3RK3 - chains A and D of the 5 polymer chains in the assembly; structure by X-ray diffraction, 3.50 A resolution.

Chain A:
Name: Vamp2
Organism: Homo sapiens
UniProtKB: P63027 (VAMP2_HUMAN); residues 28-60 here = UniProt positions 28-60
Sequence (37 residues; numbered 24 to 60; the number before each row is that of its first residue):
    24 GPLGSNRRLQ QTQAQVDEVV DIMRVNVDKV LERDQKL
Unresolved in the structure: 24-26
Sequence notes: expression tag (24-27)

Chain D:
Name: SNAP25
Organism: Homo sapiens
UniProtKB: P60880 (SNP25_HUMAN); residue numbers follow UniProt; this construct covers 141-203
Sequence (65 residues; numbered 139 to 203; the number before each row is that of its first residue):
   139 GSARENEMDE NLEQVSGIIG NLRHMALDMG NEIDTQNRQI DRIMEKADSN KTRIDEANQR
   199 ATKML
Sequence notes: expression tag (139-140)

Interface between chain A and chain D:
Residue-residue contacts (22):
  R31(A) - E151(D)
  R31(A) - S154(D)
  T35(A) - S154(D)
  Q38(A) - S154(D)  hydrogen bond
  Q38(A) - I157(D)
  Q38(A) - G158(D)  hydrogen bond (side chain-backbone)
  V39(A) - I157(D)  hydrophobic
  V42(A) - R161(D)
  I45(A) - A164(D)  hydrophobic
  N49(A) - A164(D)  hydrogen bond (side chain-backbone)
  N49(A) - M167(D)
  N49(A) - G168(D)
  K52(A) - G168(D)
  K52(A) - I171(D)
  K52(A) - D172(D)  salt bridge
  K52(A) - N175(D)  hydrogen bond (backbone-side chain)
  V53(A) - I171(D)  hydrophobic
  R56(A) - Q174(D)  hydrogen bond
  R56(A) - N175(D)
  K59(A) - N175(D)
  K59(A) - I178(D)
  K59(A) - D179(D)  salt bridge
Interface residues without a listed pair, chain A (16 interface residues in all): S28, L32, E41, M46, E55
Interface residues without a listed pair, chain D (20 interface residues in all): D147, L150, L160, L165, N169, M182

Summary:
The interface between chain A and chain D involves 16 residues on one side and 20 on the other, with 5
hydrogen bonds and 2 salt bridges. Polar pairs include K52(A)-D172(D), K59(A)-D179(D) and Q38(A)-S154(D).
Here chain A is Vamp2 and chain D is SNAP25, both from Homo sapiens. Entry 3RK3 (Truncated SNARE complex with
complexin) was determined by X-ray diffraction (same publication as 3RK2 and 3RL0).
